PDB entry 3VUL | X-ray diffraction, 2.81 A resolution | chains A and F

Chain A:
Molecule: Mitogen-activated protein kinase 8
From: Homo sapiens
Notes: EC 2.7.11.24; fragment: kinase domain
Reference sequence: A1L4K2 (A1L4K2_HUMAN); numbering as in UniProt (aligned over 1-364)
Amino-acid sequence (370 residues; numbered 1 to 370; the number before each row is that of its first residue):
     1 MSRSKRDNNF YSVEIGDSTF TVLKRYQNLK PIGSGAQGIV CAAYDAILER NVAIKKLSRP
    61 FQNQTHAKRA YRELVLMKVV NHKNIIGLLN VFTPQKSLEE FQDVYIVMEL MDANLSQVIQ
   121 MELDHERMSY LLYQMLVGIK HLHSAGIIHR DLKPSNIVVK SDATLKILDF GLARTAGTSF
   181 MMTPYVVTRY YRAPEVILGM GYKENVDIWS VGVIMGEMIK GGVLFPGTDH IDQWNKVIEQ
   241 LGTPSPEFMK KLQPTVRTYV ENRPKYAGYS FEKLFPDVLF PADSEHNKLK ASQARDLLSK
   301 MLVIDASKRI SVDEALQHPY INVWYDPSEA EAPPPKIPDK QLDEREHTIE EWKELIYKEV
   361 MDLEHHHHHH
Not modelled in the structure: 1-6, 175-188, 365-370
Construct notes: engineered mutation Val79 (Cys in A1L4K2), Ser116 (Cys in A1L4K2), Val137 (Cys in A1L4K2), Ala163 (Cys in A1L4K2), Val213 (Cys in A1L4K2), Ser245 (Cys in A1L4K2); expression tag (365-370)

Chain F:
Molecule: Peptide from C-Jun-amino-terminal kinase-interacting protein 1
Reference sequence: Q9UQF2 (JIP1_HUMAN); residues 553-563 here correspond to UniProt positions 157-167 (UniProt number = residue number - 396)
Amino-acid sequence (11 residues; row label = number of the first residue in the row):
   553 RPKRPTTLNL F
Not modelled in the structure: 553
Curated features (UniProtKB/Swiss-Prot):
  - region: Arg553 to Phe563 (Minimal inhibitory domain (MID))

Chain A / chain F interface:
Pairs across the interface - 25 pairs, chain A then chain F:
  Lys83(A) - Arg556(F)
  Asp112(A) - Leu562(F)
  Met121(A) - Leu560(F)  hydrophobic
  Met121(A) - Asn561(F)
  Glu126(A) - Pro557(F)
  Arg127(A) - Pro557(F)
  Arg127(A) - Thr559(F)  hydrogen bond
  Arg127(A) - Leu560(F)
  Tyr130(A) - Arg556(F)
  Tyr130(A) - Pro557(F)
  Tyr133(A) - Arg556(F)
  Lys160(A) - Leu560(F)
  Ser161(A) - Thr558(F)
  Ser161(A) - Thr559(F)
  Ser161(A) - Leu560(F)  hydrogen bond (backbone-backbone)
  Ser161(A) - Leu562(F)
  Asp162(A) - Thr558(F)
  Ala163(A) - Thr559(F)
  Ala163(A) - Leu560(F)
  His286(A) - Pro554(F)
  Trp324(A) - Pro554(F)
  Trp324(A) - Lys555(F)
  Trp324(A) - Arg556(F)  hydrogen bond (backbone-side chain)
  Trp324(A) - Pro557(F)
  Glu329(A) - Arg556(F)  salt bridge
Other interface residues (no listed pair), chain A (19 interface residues in all): Ala113, Val118, Leu123, Val159, Asp326

In short:
Chain A and chain F form an interface of 19 and 9 residues respectively; the contacts include 3 hydrogen bonds
and 1 salt bridge. Polar pairs include Glu329(A)-Arg556(F), Arg127(A)-Thr559(F) and Trp324(A)-Arg556(F).
Here chain A is Mitogen-activated protein kinase 8 (Homo sapiens) and chain F is Peptide from
C-Jun-amino-terminal kinase-interacting protein 1. Entry 3VUL (Crystal structure of a cysteine-deficient
mutant M1 in MAP kinase JNK1) was determined by X-ray diffraction together with 3VUD, 3VUG, 3VUH, 3VUI, 3VUK
and 3VUM from the same study.
